1RVT - chains H and L of the 6 polymer chains in the assembly; structure by X-ray diffraction, 2.50 A resolution.

== Chain H (and L) ==
Molecule: hemagglutinin
Organism: unidentified influenza virus
Notes: chain L of this document is another copy of the same molecule, construct and numbering; everything in this record applies to it too
Chain sequence (328 residues; numbered 1 to 327 plus 2 insertion-coded residues; 1 number in that range is skipped by the numbering (no residue carries it; nothing is unmodelled there); the number before each row is that of its first residue):
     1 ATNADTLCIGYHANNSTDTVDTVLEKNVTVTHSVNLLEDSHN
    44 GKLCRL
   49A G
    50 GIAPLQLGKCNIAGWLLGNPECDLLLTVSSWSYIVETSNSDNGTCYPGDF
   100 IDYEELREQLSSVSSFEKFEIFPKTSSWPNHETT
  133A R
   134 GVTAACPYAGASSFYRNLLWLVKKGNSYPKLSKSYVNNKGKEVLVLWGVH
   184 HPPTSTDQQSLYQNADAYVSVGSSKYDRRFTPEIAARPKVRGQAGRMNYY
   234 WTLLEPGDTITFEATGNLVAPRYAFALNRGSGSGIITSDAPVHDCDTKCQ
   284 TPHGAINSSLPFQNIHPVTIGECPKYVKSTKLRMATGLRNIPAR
Unresolved in the structure: 1-4
Disulfides: Cys47-Cys278, Cys59-Cys71, Cys94-Cys139, Cys282-Cys306
Ligand contacts: 2-acetamido-2-deoxy-alpha-D-glucopyranose (NDG): Asn68, Pro69, Glu70, Asp90, Asn91, Cys94, Ala138, Cys139, Pro140, Arg224

== How chain H and chain L interact ==
Residue-residue contacts - 13 pairs, chain H then chain L:
  Ser203(H) - Ala218(L)
  Gly205(H) - Pro221(L)
  Ser206(H) - Pro221(L)
  Ser206(H) - Arg229(L)  hydrogen bond (backbone-side chain)
  Ser207(H) - Val223(L)
  Asp210(H) - Arg220(L)  salt bridge
  Asp210(H) - Arg229(L)
  Arg212(H) - Glu216(L)
  Arg212(H) - Ile217(L)  hydrogen bond (side chain-backbone)
  Thr242(H) - Pro221(L)
  Thr244(H) - Pro221(L)
  Glu246(H) - Ala218(L)
  Glu246(H) - Ala219(L)

== Overview ==
9 residues of chain H and 8 residues of chain L are in contact, with 2 hydrogen bonds and 1 salt bridge. Among
the polar pairs are Asp210(H)-Arg220(L), Ser206(H)-Arg229(L) and Arg212(H)-Ile217(L). Chain H binds
2-acetamido-2-deoxy-alpha-D-glucopyranose.
Chain H and chain L are both hemagglutinin (unidentified influenza virus); the structure, 1930 H1
Hemagglutinin in complex with LSTC, was determined by X-ray diffraction together with 1RU7, 1RUY, 1RUZ, 1RV0,
1RVX and 1RVZ from the same study.
